Entry 1YOW (X-ray diffraction, 3.00 A resolution); this record covers chains A and B.

[Chain A]
Name: Steroidogenic factor 1
From: Homo sapiens
Reference sequence: Q13285 (STF1_HUMAN); residue numbers follow UniProt; this construct covers 222-461
Chain sequence (242 residues; each row starts with the number of its first residue):
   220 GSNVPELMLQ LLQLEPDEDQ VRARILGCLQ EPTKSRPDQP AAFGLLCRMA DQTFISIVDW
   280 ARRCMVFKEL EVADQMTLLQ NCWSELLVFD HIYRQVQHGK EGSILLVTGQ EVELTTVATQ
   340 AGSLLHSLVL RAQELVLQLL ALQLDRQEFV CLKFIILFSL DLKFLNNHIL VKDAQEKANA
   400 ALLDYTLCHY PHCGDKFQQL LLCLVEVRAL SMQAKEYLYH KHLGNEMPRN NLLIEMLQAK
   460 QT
Disordered / not traced: 220, 251-258, 459-461
Construct notes: cloning artifact (220-221, 227)
Swiss-Prot annotation at these positions:
  - binding site (a 1,2-diacyl-sn-glycero-3-phosphocholine): G341, Y436, K440
  - binding site (a 1,2-diacylglycero-3-phosphoethanolamine): G341, Y436, K440
Small-molecule neighbours: phosphatidyl ethanol (P0E): F262, L265, C266, M268, A269, S303, L306, V307, H310, I323, L325, V331, T335, V336, Q339, A340, G341, L344, L347, V348, A351, S430, A433, Y436, L437, K440

[Chain B]
Name: TIF2 peptide
Chain sequence (11 residues; numbered 598 to 608; the number before each row is that of its first residue):
   598 AQALAALLAK A

[Chain A / chain B interface]
Pairs across the interface (8; chain A residue first):
  Q294(A) with L605(B)
  M295(A) with A598(B); L601(B), hydrophobic; A602(B), hydrogen bond (side chain-backbone)
  L451(A) with A600(B), hydrophobic
  E454(A) with Q599(B); A600(B)
  M455(A) with L601(B), hydrophobic
Also at the interface, not in a pair above, chain A (8 interface residues in all): F273, L298, Q299
The authors on this interface:
  - interface residues, chain A: E454(A)

[Overview]
8 residues of chain A face 6 of chain B across their interface; the contacts include 1 hydrogen bond. The
hydrogen-bonded pair is M295(A)-A602(B). Bound to chain A: phosphatidyl ethanol. From UniProt: 3 residues
binding 1,2-diacyl-sn-glycero-3-phosphocholine and 3 residues binding 1,2-diacylglycero-3-phosphoethanolamine
on chain A. From the paper: the interface residue E454(A).
Here chain A is Steroidogenic factor 1 (Homo sapiens) and chain B is TIF2 peptide. Entry 1YOW (human
Steroidogenic Factor 1 LBD with bound Co-factor Peptide) was determined by X-ray diffraction, deposited
together with 1YOK and 1YMT.
